Entry 6DFV (X-ray diffraction, 1.71 A resolution); this record covers chains A and B.

== Chain A ==
Molecule: TCR alpha chain
Organism: Mus musculus
Chain sequence (210 residues; numbered 1 to 210; the number before each row is that of its first residue):
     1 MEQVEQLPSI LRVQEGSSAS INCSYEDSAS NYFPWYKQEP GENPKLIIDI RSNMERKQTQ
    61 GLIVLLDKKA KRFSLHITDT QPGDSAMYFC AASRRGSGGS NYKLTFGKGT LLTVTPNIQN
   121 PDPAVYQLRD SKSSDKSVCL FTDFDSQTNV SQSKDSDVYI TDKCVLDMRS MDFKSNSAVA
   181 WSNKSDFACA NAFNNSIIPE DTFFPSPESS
Disordered / not traced: 1, 97-98, 194-210
Disulfide bonds: Cys23-Cys90, Cys139-Cys189

== Chain B ==
Molecule: TCR beta chain
Organism: Mus musculus
Chain sequence (241 residues; numbered 1 to 241; the number before each row is that of its first residue):
     1 MAVTQSPRNK VAVTGGKVTL SCDQTNNHNN MYWYRQDTGH GLRLIHYSYG AGSTEKGDIP
    61 DGYKASRPSQ KEFSLILELA TPSQTSVYFC ASGGLGGDEQ YFGPGTRLTV LEDLKNVFPP
   121 EVAVFEPSEA EISHTQKATL VCLATGFYPD HVELSWWVNG KEVHSGVCTD PQPLKEQPAL
   181 NDSRYALSSR LRVSATFWQN PRNHFRCQVQ FYGLSENDEW TQDRAKPVTQ IVSAEAWGRA
   241 D
Disordered / not traced: 1
Disulfide bonds: Cys22-Cys90, Cys142-Cys207

== How chain A and chain B interact ==
Cross-chain cystine bridges: Cys164(A)-Cys168(B)
Pairs across the interface (89):
  Tyr32(A) with Asp98(B)
  Tyr36(A) with Glu99(B); Gln100(B), hydrogen bond (side chain-backbone); Phe102(B), hydrophobic
  Gln38(A) with Gln36(B); Phe89(B)
  Glu42(A) with Phe89(B)
  Asn43(A) with Phe89(B); Phe102(B), hydrogen bond (side chain-backbone); Gly103(B), hydrogen bond (side chain-backbone)
  Pro44(A) with Phe89(B); Phe102(B)
  Leu46(A) with Glu99(B)
  Arg51(A) with Asp98(B), salt bridge
  Phe89(A) with Gln36(B); Gly41(B)
  Arg95(A) with Gly97(B); Asp98(B)
  Gly96(A) with Gly96(B)
  Ser100(A) with Gly96(B)
  Asn101(A) with Asn30(B), hydrogen bond; Tyr49(B); Leu95(B); Gly96(B), hydrogen bond (side chain-backbone)
  Lys103(A) with Asp58(B), salt bridge
  Leu104(A) with Gln100(B)
  Phe106(A) with Tyr34(B)
  Lys108(A) with Gly39(B); Gly41(B)
  Asp122(A) with His134(B), salt bridge; Thr135(B)
  Tyr126(A) with Ser128(B); Ala130(B); Glu131(B); His134(B)
  Gln127(A) with Ser128(B)
  Leu128(A) with Phe125(B); Glu126(B); Thr139(B); Val141(B), hydrophobic
  Arg129(A) with Phe125(B); Glu126(B), hydrogen bond (backbone-backbone)
  Asp130(A) with Val124(B); Phe125(B)
  Ser131(A) with Val124(B), hydrogen bond (backbone-backbone); Glu126(B); Glu235(B), hydrogen bond (side chain-backbone); Ala236(B)
  Lys136(A) with Phe125(B)
  Ser137(A) with Phe125(B)
  Val138(A) with Phe125(B), hydrophobic; Leu143(B), hydrophobic
  Leu140(A) with Thr139(B); Arg190(B)
  Asp143(A) with Thr135(B); Arg192(B), salt bridge
  Tyr159(A) with Glu176(B), hydrogen bond (side chain-backbone)
  Thr161(A) with Asp170(B); Ser188(B)
  Asp162(A) with Asp170(B)
  Lys163(A) with Pro171(B)
  Cys164(A) with Cys168(B), disulfide; Thr169(B); Asp170(B); Arg190(B)
  Val165(A) with Cys168(B); Thr169(B), hydrogen bond (backbone-backbone)
  Leu166(A) with Val167(B); Cys168(B)
  Asp167(A) with His164(B), salt bridge; Val167(B), hydrogen bond (backbone-backbone)
  Arg169(A) with His164(B)
  Ser170(A) with His164(B); Ser165(B); Gly166(B)
  Met171(A) with Ser165(B), hydrogen bond (backbone-side chain)
  Asp172(A) with Ser165(B); Gly166(B), hydrogen bond (backbone-backbone)
  Phe173(A) with Lys137(B); Gly166(B); Arg192(B); Val193(B); Ser194(B)
  Ser175(A) with Cys168(B); Arg192(B), hydrogen bond
  Ser177(A) with Arg190(B), hydrogen bond
  Ala178(A) with Arg190(B)
  Val179(A) with Arg190(B)
  Trp181(A) with Leu143(B), hydrophobic
Other interface residues (no listed pair), chain A (50 interface residues in all): Tyr102, Thr142, Ile160
Other interface residues (no listed pair), chain B (54 interface residues in all): Tyr32, Leu42, Gly94, Pro104, Ala123, Pro127, Val163, Leu174, Lys175, Ala186

== Summary ==
The interface between chain A and chain B involves 50 residues on one side and 54 on the other, with 1
disulfide bond, 15 hydrogen bonds and 5 salt bridges. Polar pairs include Arg51(A)-Asp98(B),
Lys103(A)-Asp58(B) and Asp122(A)-His134(B).
Here chain A is TCR alpha chain and chain B is TCR beta chain, both from Mus musculus. Entry 6DFV (Mouse
diabetogenic TCR 8F10) was determined by X-ray diffraction, deposited together with 6DFQ, 6DFS, 6DFW and 6DFX.
